8VK0 - chains A and M of the 35 polymer chains in the assembly; structure by electron microscopy, 3.14 A resolution.

Chain A:
Molecule: 23S ribosomal RNA
Organism: Mycolicibacterium smegmatis MC2 155
Sequence (3120 nucleotides; numbered 1 to 3120; the number before each row is that of its first residue):
     1 UAAGUGUUUA AGGGCGCAUG GUGGAUGCCU UGGCACUGGG AGCCGAUGAA GGACGUAGGA
    61 GGCUGCGAUA AGCCUCGGGG AGCUGUCAAC CGAGCGUUGA UCCGAGGAUG UCCGAAUGGG
   121 GAAACCCGGC ACGAGUGAUG UCGUGUCACC AGGCGCUGAA UAUAUAGGCG UCUGGGGGGA
   181 ACGCGGGGAA GUGAAACAUC UCAGUACCCG UAGGAAGAGA AAACAAAAUG UGAUUCCGUG
   241 AGUAGUGGCG AGCGAAAGCG GAGGAUGGCU AAACCGUAUG CAUGUGAUAC CGGGUAGGGG
   301 UUGUGUGUGC GGGGUUGUGG GACCUAUCUU UCCGGCUCUA CCUGGCUGGA GGGCAGUGAG
   361 AAAAUGUUGU GGUUAGCGGA AAUGGCUUGG GAUGGCCUGC CGUAGACGGU GAGAGCCCGG
   421 UACGUGAAAA CCCGACGUCU GUCUUGAUGG UGUUCCCGAG UAGCAGCGGG CCCGUGGAAU
   481 CUGCUGUGAA UCUGCCGGGA CCACCCGGUA AGCCUGAAUA CUUCCCAGUG ACCGAUAGCG
   541 GAUUAGUACC GUGAGGGAAU GGUGAAAAGU ACCCCGGGAG GGGAGUGAAA GAGUACCUGA
   601 AACCGUGCGC UUACAAUCCG UCAGAGCCCU CGACGUGUCG UGGGGUGAUG GCGUGCCUUU
   661 UGAAGAAUGA GCCUGCGAGU CAGGGACAUG UCGCGAGGUU AACCCGGGUG GGGUAGCCGC
   721 AGCGAAAGCG AGUCUGAAUA GGGCGUAUCC ACACAAGAGU GUGUGGUGUA GUGGUGUGUU
   781 CUGGACCCGA AGCGGAGUGA UCUACCCAUG GCCAGGGUGA AGCGCGGGUA AGACCGCGUG
   841 GAGGCCCGAA CCCACUUAGG UUGAAGACUG AGGGGAUGAG CUGUGGGUAG GGGUGAAAGG
   901 CCAAUCAAAC UCCGUGAUAG CUGGUUCUCC CCGAAAUGCA UUUAGGUGCA GCGUCGCAUG
   961 UUUCUUGCCG GAGGUAGAGC UACUGGAUGG CCGAUGGGCC CCACAGGGUU ACUGACGUCA
  1021 GCCAAACUCC GAAUGCCGGU AAGUCCAAGA GUGCGGCAGU GAGACGGCGG GGGAUAAGCU
  1081 CCGUGCGUCG AGAGGGAAAC AGCCCAGAUC GCCGGCUAAG GCCCCUAAGC GUGUGCUAAG
  1141 UGGAAAAGGA UGUGCAGUCG CGAAGACAAC CAGGAGGUUG GCUUAGAAGC AGCCACCCUU
  1201 GAAAGAGUGC GUAAUAGCUC ACUGGUCAAG UGAUUGUGCG CCGAUAAUGU AGCGGGGCUC
  1261 AAGCACACCG CCGAAGCCGC GGCAGCCAAC GUGUUGGCUG GGUAGGGGAG CGUCCUGCAU
  1321 CCGGUGAAGC CGCCGAGUGA UCGAGUGGUG GAGGGUGUGG GAGUGAGAAU GCAGGCAUGA
  1381 GUAGCGAUUA GGCAAGUGAG AACCUUGCCC GCCGAAAGAC CAAGGGUUCC UGGGCCAGGC
  1441 CAGUCCGCCC AGGGUGAGUC GGGACCUAAG GCGAGGCCGA CAGGCGUAGU CGAUGGACAA
  1501 CGGGUUGAUA UUCCCGUACC CGUGUAUGUG CGUCCAUGAU GAAUCAGCGG UACUAACCAU
  1561 CCAAAACCAC CGUGACCGCA CCUUUCGGGG UGUGGCGUUG GUGGGGCUGC AUGGGACCUU
  1621 CGUUGGUAGU AGUCAAGCGA UGGGGUGACG CAGGAAGGUA GCCGUACCGG UCAGUGGUAA
  1681 UACCGGGGUA AGCCUGUAGG GAGUCAGAUA GGUAAAUCCG UCUGGCAUAU AUCCUGAGAG
  1741 GUGAUGCAUA GCCGAGUGAG GCGAAUUCGG UGAUCCUAUG CUGCCGAGAA AAGCCUCUAG
  1801 CGAGGACAUA CACGGCCCGU ACCCCAAACC AACACAGGUG GUCAGGUAGA GAAUACUAAG
  1861 GCGUACGAGU GAACUAUGGU UAAGGAACUC GGCAAAAUGC CCCCGUAACU UCGGGAGAAG
  1921 GGGGACCCAC AUGGCGUGUA AGCCUUUACG GCCCAAGCGU GAGUGGGUGG CACAAACCAG
  1981 UGAGAAGCGA CUGUUUACUA AAAACACAGG UCCGUGCGAA GUCGCAAGAC GAUGUAUACG
  2041 GACUGACGCC UGCCCGGUGC UGGAAGGUUA AGAGGACCCG UUAACUCCCU UUGGGGGUGA
  2101 AGCGGAGAAU UUAAGCCCCA GUAAACGGCG GUGGUAACUA UAACCAUCCU AAGGUAGCGA
  2161 AAUUCCUUGU CGGGUAAGUU CCGACCUGCA CGAAUGGCGU AACGACUUCU CAACUGUCUC
  2221 AACCAUAGAC UCGGCGAAAU UGCACUACGA GUAAAGAUGC UCGUUACGCG CGGCAGGACG
  2281 AAAAGACCCC GGGACCUUCA CUACAACUUG GUAUUGGUGC UCGAUACGGU UUGUGUAGGA
  2341 UAGGUGGGAG ACUGUGAAGC UCACACGCCA GUGUGGGUGG AGUCGUUGUU GAAAUACCAC
  2401 UCUGAUCGUA UUGGGCCUCU AACCUCGGAC CGUAUAUCCG GUUCAGGGAC AGUGCCUGGU
  2461 GGGUAGUUUA ACUGGGGCGG UUGCCUCCUA AAAUGUAACG GAGGCGCCCA AAGGUUCCCU
  2521 CAACCUGGAC GGCAAUCAGG UGUUGAGUGU AAGUGCACAA GGGAGCUUGA CUGCGAGACG
  2581 GACAUGUCGA GCAGGGACGA AAGUCGGGAC UAGUGAUCCG GCACCUCUGA GUGGAAGGGG
  2641 UGUCGCUCAA CGGAUAAAAG GUACCCCGGG GAUAACAGGC UGAUCUUCCC CAAGAGUCCA
  2701 UAUCGACGGG AUGGUUUGGC ACCUCGAUGU CGGCUCGUCG CAUCCUGGGG CUGGAGCAGG
  2761 UCCCAAGGGU UGGGCUGUUC GCCCAUUAAA GCGGCACGCG AGCUGGGUUU AGAACGUCGU
  2821 GAGACAGUUC GGUCUCUAUC CGCCGCGCGC GUCAGAAGCU UGAGGAAACC UGUCCCUAGU
  2881 ACGAGAGGAC CGGGACGGAC GAACCUCUGG UAUACCAGUU GUCCCACCAG GGGCACGGCU
  2941 GGAUAGCCAC GUUCGGACAG GAUAACCGCU GAAAGCAUCU AAGCGGGAAA CCUCUUCCAA
  3001 GACCAGGCUU CUCACCCUCU AGGAGGGAUA AGGCCCCCCG CAGACCACGG GAUUGAUAGA
  3061 CCAGACCUGG AAGCCUAGUA AUAGGUGCAG GGAACUGGCA CUAACCGGCC GAAAACUUAC
Disordered / not traced: 1

Chain M:
Protein: 50S ribosomal protein L15
Organism: Mycolicibacterium smegmatis MC2 155
Reference sequence: A0QSG8 (A0QSG8_MYCS2); residues 1-147 here = UniProt positions 1-147
Chain sequence (147 residues; each row starts with the number of its first residue):
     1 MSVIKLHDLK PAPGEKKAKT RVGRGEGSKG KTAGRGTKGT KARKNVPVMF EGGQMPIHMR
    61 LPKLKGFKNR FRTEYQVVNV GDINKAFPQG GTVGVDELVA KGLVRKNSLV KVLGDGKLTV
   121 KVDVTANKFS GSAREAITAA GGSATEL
Disordered / not traced: 1-2

Chain A / chain M interface:
Contacting residue pairs (157; chain A residue first):
  A195(A) - Phe50(M)  base contact
  A195(A) - Gly52(M)  base contact
  A244(A) - Lys68(M)  sugar contact
  G245(A) - Lys68(M)  phosphate contact
  C249(A) - Lys63(M)  hydrogen bond to the sugar
  G250(A) - Met59(M)  phosphate contact
  A251(A) - Met49(M)  phosphate contact
  A251(A) - His58(M)  phosphate contact
  U658(A) - Lys31(M)  phosphate contact
  U659(A) - Lys31(M)  salt bridge to the phosphate
  U659(A) - Lys38(M)  hydrogen bond to the phosphate
  U660(A) - Lys38(M)  salt bridge to the phosphate
  G679(A) - Val22(M)  sugar contact
  G679(A) - Arg24(M)  salt bridge to the phosphate
  G679(A) - Ala33(M)  base contact
  G679(A) - Arg35(M)  hydrogen bond to the base
  U680(A) - Lys19(M)  salt bridge to the phosphate
  G690(A) - Gly14(M)  hydrogen bond to the sugar
  G690(A) - Glu15(M)  hydrogen bond to the base
  U691(A) - Ala12(M)  sugar contact
  U691(A) - Pro13(M)  sugar contact
  U691(A) - Gly14(M)  sugar contact
  U691(A) - Glu15(M)  hydrogen bond to the sugar
  U714(A) - Lys106(M)  hydrogen bond to the sugar
  A715(A) - Lys106(M)  salt bridge to the phosphate
  C718(A) - Arg105(M)  base contact
  G719(A) - Arg105(M)  hydrogen bond to the base
  C720(A) - Gln76(M)  base contact
  C720(A) - Leu103(M)  base contact
  C720(A) - Arg105(M)  base contact
  A721(A) - Asn79(M)  hydrogen bond to the base
  A721(A) - Leu113(M)  base contact
  A721(A) - Asp115(M)  base contact
  G724(A) - Arg72(M)  base contact
  A725(A) - Lys65(M)  salt bridge to the phosphate
  A725(A) - Gly66(M)  sugar contact
  A725(A) - Phe67(M)  hydrogen bond to the sugar
  A726(A) - Phe67(M)  sugar contact
  A726(A) - Asn69(M)  phosphate contact
  A727(A) - Asn69(M)  phosphate contact
  A727(A) - Arg72(M)  salt bridge to the phosphate
  G728(A) - Arg72(M)  hydrogen bond to the base
  G730(A) - Val77(M)  base contact
  G730(A) - Lys111(M)  hydrogen bond to the base
  G730(A) - Leu113(M)  base contact
  G730(A) - Ser130(M)  phosphate contact
  G730(A) - Gly131(M)  hydrogen bond to the phosphate
  A731(A) - Leu113(M)  phosphate contact
  A731(A) - Gly114(M)  hydrogen bond to the phosphate
  A731(A) - Asp115(M)  base contact
  A731(A) - Ser130(M)  hydrogen bond to the phosphate
  A731(A) - Ser132(M)  hydrogen bond to the phosphate
  G776(A) - Glu15(M)  sugar contact
  G776(A) - Lys16(M)  sugar contact
  G776(A) - Lys17(M)  hydrogen bond to the sugar
  U777(A) - Lys17(M)  sugar contact
  U777(A) - Lys19(M)  phosphate contact
  G778(A) - Lys19(M)  salt bridge to the phosphate
  G778(A) - Thr20(M)  hydrogen bond to the phosphate
  U780(A) - Asn45(M)  phosphate contact
  C781(A) - Asn45(M)  phosphate contact
  C786(A) - Arg35(M)  salt bridge to the phosphate
  C786(A) - Ala42(M)  hydrogen bond to the base
  C787(A) - Arg43(M)  base contact
  A919(A) - Lys44(M)  salt bridge to the phosphate
  G920(A) - Thr40(M)  hydrogen bond to the sugar
  G920(A) - Lys44(M)  salt bridge to the phosphate
  C921(A) - Gly39(M)  phosphate contact
  U922(A) - Lys38(M)  salt bridge to the phosphate
  U922(A) - Arg43(M)  salt bridge to the phosphate
  G923(A) - Lys38(M)  phosphate contact
  G923(A) - Arg43(M)  hydrogen bond to the base
  U925(A) - Gly23(M)  hydrogen bond to the sugar
  U925(A) - Lys31(M)  hydrogen bond to the base
  U925(A) - Thr32(M)  base contact
  U926(A) - Gly23(M)  phosphate contact
  U926(A) - Arg24(M)  hydrogen bond to the base
  U926(A) - Gly25(M)  hydrogen bond to the phosphate
  U926(A) - Gly30(M)  phosphate contact
  U926(A) - Lys31(M)  phosphate contact
  C927(A) - Arg21(M)  base contact
  C927(A) - Arg24(M)  base contact
  C927(A) - Gly25(M)  phosphate contact
  U928(A) - Gly25(M)  phosphate contact
  U928(A) - Glu26(M)  hydrogen bond to the phosphate
  U928(A) - Gly27(M)  hydrogen bond to the phosphate
  C929(A) - Gly27(M)  base contact
  A940(A) - Gln54(M)  sugar contact
  U941(A) - Gly52(M)  hydrogen bond to the sugar
  U941(A) - Gly53(M)  sugar contact
  G946(A) - Gly39(M)  phosphate contact
  G946(A) - Thr40(M)  hydrogen bond to the sugar
  G946(A) - Gly52(M)  hydrogen bond to the base
  U947(A) - Gly39(M)  phosphate contact
  U947(A) - Thr40(M)  hydrogen bond to the phosphate
  U947(A) - Lys41(M)  hydrogen bond to the phosphate
  U947(A) - Val46(M)  phosphate contact
  U947(A) - Phe50(M)  sugar contact
  U947(A) - Gly52(M)  base contact
  G948(A) - Lys41(M)  salt bridge to the phosphate
  G948(A) - Phe50(M)  sugar contact
  G948(A) - Glu51(M)  sugar contact
  G1059(A) - Gly36(M)  phosphate contact
  U1060(A) - Gly36(M)  phosphate contact
  U1060(A) - Thr37(M)  hydrogen bond to the phosphate
  A1304(A) - Thr32(M)  phosphate contact
  G1305(A) - Thr32(M)  phosphate contact
  G1305(A) - Gly34(M)  hydrogen bond to the phosphate
  G1305(A) - Arg35(M)  hydrogen bond to the phosphate
  G1305(A) - Gly36(M)  hydrogen bond to the phosphate
  G1306(A) - Lys29(M)  salt bridge to the phosphate
  G1307(A) - Lys29(M)  salt bridge to the phosphate
  G1308(A) - Lys17(M)  salt bridge to the phosphate
  G1317(A) - Leu6(M)  hydrogen bond to the base
  G1317(A) - His7(M)  base contact
  C1318(A) - Leu6(M)  sugar contact
  C1318(A) - His7(M)  hydrogen bond to the sugar
  A1319(A) - His7(M)  hydrogen bond to the sugar
  G1357(A) - His7(M)  base contact
  U1358(A) - His7(M)  sugar contact
  U1358(A) - Lys10(M)  sugar contact
  G1359(A) - Lys10(M)  phosphate contact
  G1359(A) - Pro11(M)  phosphate contact
  G1360(A) - Pro11(M)  phosphate contact
  G1360(A) - Lys16(M)  salt bridge to the phosphate
  U1364(A) - Arg21(M)  hydrogen bond to the base
  G1365(A) - Arg21(M)  hydrogen bond to the base
  G1365(A) - Arg24(M)  salt bridge to the phosphate
  A2582(A) - Gln54(M)  hydrogen bond to the base
  C2583(A) - Ile57(M)  sugar contact
  C2583(A) - Arg60(M)  hydrogen bond to the sugar
  A2584(A) - Arg60(M)  hydrogen bond to the sugar
  A2584(A) - Leu61(M)  phosphate contact
  A2616(A) - Met55(M)  base contact
  A2616(A) - Arg60(M)  hydrogen bond to the sugar
  U2617(A) - Met59(M)  hydrogen bond to the sugar
  U2617(A) - Arg60(M)  sugar contact
  U2617(A) - Leu61(M)  sugar contact
  U2617(A) - Pro62(M)  phosphate contact
  C2618(A) - Lys63(M)  hydrogen bond to the phosphate
  C2619(A) - Lys63(M)  salt bridge to the phosphate
  C2627(A) - Phe67(M)  base contact
  U2628(A) - Phe67(M)  sugar contact
  U2628(A) - Asn69(M)  hydrogen bond to the sugar
  G2629(A) - Phe71(M)  sugar contact
  A2630(A) - Arg70(M)  hydrogen bond to the base
  A2630(A) - Phe71(M)  sugar contact
  G2638(A) - Phe67(M)  base contact
  G2639(A) - Gly66(M)  hydrogen bond to the phosphate
  G2639(A) - Phe67(M)  sugar contact
  G2640(A) - Lys65(M)  phosphate contact
  G2640(A) - Gly66(M)  hydrogen bond to the phosphate
  U2641(A) - Lys65(M)  salt bridge to the phosphate
  G2652(A) - Gln54(M)  hydrogen bond to the base
  G2652(A) - Met55(M)  hydrogen bond to the sugar
  G2652(A) - Arg60(M)  base contact
  G2653(A) - Met55(M)  base contact
Other interface residues (no listed pair), chain A (92 interface residues in all): G252, C692, G697, C723, G774, C788, A1058, G1061, U2585, A2654, A2672
Other interface residues (no listed pair), chain M (80 interface residues in all): Leu9, Ala18, Ser28, Thr73, Tyr75, Lys101, Gly102, Phe129

Overview:
The interface between chain A and chain M involves 92 residues on one side and 80 on the other, with 53
hydrogen bonds and 21 salt bridges. Polar pairs include G679(A)-Arg35(M), G690(A)-Glu15(M) and
G719(A)-Arg105(M).
Chain A is 23S ribosomal RNA and chain M is 50S ribosomal protein L15, both from Mycolicibacterium smegmatis
MC2 155; the structure, Structure of Mycobacterium smegmatis 50S ribosomal subunit bound to HflX:50S-HflX-A,
was determined by electron microscopy (same publication as 8VIO, 8VK7, 8VKI, 8VKW, 8VPK, 8VR4, 8VR8 and 8VRL).
